4OM0 - chains H and L of the 3 polymer chains in the assembly; structure by X-ray diffraction, 2.29 A resolution.

Chain H:
Molecule: Antigen binding fragment of heavy chain: Antibody VRC01
Organism: Homo sapiens
Notes: antibody fragment or engineered binder
Amino-acid sequence (228 residues; numbered 1 to 216 plus 12 insertion-coded residues; the number before each row is that of its first residue; a row labelled like 82A-82C holds insertion residues (82A, then the next letters in order)):
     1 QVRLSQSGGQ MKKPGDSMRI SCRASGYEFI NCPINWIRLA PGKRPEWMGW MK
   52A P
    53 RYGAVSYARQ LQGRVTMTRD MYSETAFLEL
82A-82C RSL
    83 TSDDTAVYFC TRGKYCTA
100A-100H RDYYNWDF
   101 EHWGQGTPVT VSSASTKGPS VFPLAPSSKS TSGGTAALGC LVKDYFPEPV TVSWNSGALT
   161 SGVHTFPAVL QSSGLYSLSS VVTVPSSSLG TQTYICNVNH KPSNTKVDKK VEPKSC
Disulfide bonds: Cys22-Cys92, Cys32-Cys98, Cys140-Cys196

Chain L:
Molecule: Antigen binding fragment of light chain: Antibody VRC01
Organism: Homo sapiens
Notes: antibody fragment or engineered binder
Amino-acid sequence (210 residues; numbered 1 to 216; 6 numbers in that range are skipped by the numbering (no residue carries them; nothing is unmodelled there); the number before each row is that of its first residue):
     1 EIVLTQSPGT LSLSPGETAI ISCRTSQYGS
    33 LAWYQQRPGQ APRLVIYSGS TRAAGIPDRF SGSRWGPDYN LTISNLESGD FGVYYCQQY
    96 EFFGQGTKVQ VDIKRTVAAP SVFIFPPSDE QLKSGTASVV CLLNNFYPRE AKVQWKVDNA
   156 LQSGNSQESV TEQDSKDSTY SLSSTLTLSK ADYEKHKVYA CEVTHQGLSS PVTKSFNRGE
   216 C
Unresolved in the structure: 1-2
Disulfide bonds: Cys23-Cys88, Cys136-Cys196
Small-molecule neighbours: N-acetylglucosamine (NAG; 2-acetamido-2-deoxy-beta-D-glucopyranose): Tyr28, Gly29, Ser30, Tyr91

Chain H / chain L interface:
Disulfides between the chains: Cys216(H)-Cys216(L)
Residue-residue contacts - 60 pairs, chain H then chain L:
  Leu39(H) with Tyr87(L)
  Arg44(H) with Leu4(L), hydrogen bond (side chain-backbone); Phe98(L), hydrogen bond (side chain-backbone); Gly99(L); Gln100(L)
  Pro45(H) with Tyr87(L), hydrophobic; Phe98(L); Gly99(L)
  Trp47(H) with Glu96(L)
  Phe91(H) with Ala43(L), hydrophobic; Pro44(L)
  Lys96(H) with Tyr49(L)
  Tyr100D(H) with Ser30(L), hydrogen bond; Tyr91(L)
  Trp100F(H) with Tyr36(L), hydrogen bond (backbone-side chain); Gln89(L), hydrogen bond (backbone-side chain); Tyr91(L); Glu96(L)
  Asp100G(H) with Tyr36(L); Tyr49(L)
  Phe100H(H) with Tyr36(L), hydrogen bond (backbone-side chain); Leu46(L); Gln89(L); Phe98(L), hydrophobic
  Trp103(H) with Tyr36(L), hydrophobic; Pro44(L)
  Gly104(H) with Ala43(L)
  Val121(H) with Glu125(L)
  Phe122(H) with Gln126(L)
  Pro123(H) with Ser123(L); Glu125(L)
  Leu124(H) with Phe120(L); Val135(L), hydrophobic
  Ala125(H) with Phe120(L)
  Ser128(H) with Cys216(L)
  Ala137(H) with Phe118(L), hydrophobic; Phe120(L)
  Leu141(H) with Ser133(L)
  Lys143(H) with Gln126(L); Ser133(L)
  His164(H) with Asn139(L); Asn140(L), hydrogen bond; Ser176(L), hydrogen bond
  Phe166(H) with Leu137(L), hydrophobic; Ser164(L); Thr166(L); Ser176(L); Leu177(L); Ser178(L)
  Pro167(H) with Ser164(L), hydrogen bond (backbone-side chain); Val165(L)
  Val169(H) with Gln162(L); Glu163(L)
  Leu170(H) with Gln162(L), hydrogen bond (backbone-side chain)
  Gln171(H) with Gln162(L)
  Val181(H) with Leu137(L), hydrophobic
  Thr183(H) with Asn139(L)
  Lys209(H) with Glu125(L), salt bridge
  Lys214(H) with Pro122(L), hydrogen bond (side chain-backbone)
  Cys216(H) with Cys216(L), disulfide
Other interface residues (no listed pair), chain H (40 interface residues in all): Ile37, Lys43, Glu101, Pro126, Thr135, Ala136, Leu138, Ser179
Other interface residues (no listed pair), chain L (39 interface residues in all): Ala34, Gln38, Pro121, Asp124, Ser129

Overview:
Chain H and chain L form an interface of 40 and 39 residues respectively, with 1 disulfide bond, 11 hydrogen
bonds and 1 salt bridge. Polar contacts include Lys209(H)-Glu125(L), Arg44(H)-Leu4(L) and Arg44(H)-Phe98(L).
Chain L binds N-acetylglucosamine.
Chain H is Antigen binding fragment of heavy chain: Antibody VRC01 and chain L is Antigen binding fragment of
light chain: Antibody VRC01, both from Homo sapiens; the structure, Crystal structure of antibody VRC07-G54Y
in complex with clade A/E 93TH057 HIV-1 gp120 core, was determined by X-ray diffraction (same publication as
4OLU, 4OLV, 4OLW, 4OLX, 4OLY, 4OLZ and 4OM1).
